8K7P - chains A and B; structure by X-ray diffraction, 2.19 A resolution.

# Chain A (and B)
Name: Lipase 2
From: Staphylococcus aureus
Notes: EC 3.1.1.3; chain B of this document is another copy of the same molecule, construct and numbering; everything in this record applies to it too
UniProt: A0A0U1MWF9 (A0A0U1MWF9_STAAU); residues -1 to 394 here correspond to UniProt positions 295-690 (UniProt number = residue number + 296)
Sequence (408 residues; numbered -13 to 394; the number before each row is that of its first residue; numbers below 1 keep their minus sign (Met-13 is residue -13)):
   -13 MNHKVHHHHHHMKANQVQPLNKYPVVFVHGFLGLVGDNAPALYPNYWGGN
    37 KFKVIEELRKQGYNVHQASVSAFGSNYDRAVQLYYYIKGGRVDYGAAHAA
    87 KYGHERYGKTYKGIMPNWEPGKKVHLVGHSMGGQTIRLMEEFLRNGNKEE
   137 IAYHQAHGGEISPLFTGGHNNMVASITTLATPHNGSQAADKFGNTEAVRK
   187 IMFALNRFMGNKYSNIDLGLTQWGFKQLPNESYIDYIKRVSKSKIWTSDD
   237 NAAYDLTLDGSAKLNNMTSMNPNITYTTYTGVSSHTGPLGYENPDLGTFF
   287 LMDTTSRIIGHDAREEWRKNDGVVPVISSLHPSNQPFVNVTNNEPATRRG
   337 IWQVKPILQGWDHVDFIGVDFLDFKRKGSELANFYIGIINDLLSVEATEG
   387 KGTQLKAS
Not modelled in the structure: -13 to 3, 386-394
Construct notes: expression tag (-13 to -2); conflict Gln68 (Glu364 in A0A0U1MWF9)
Bound ions: Mg2+ near Asp23 (its only coordinating residue here); Zn2+: Asp64, Asp236; Ca2+: Gly283, Asp348, Asp351, Asp356, Asp359
Small-molecule neighbours:
  - Petroselinic acid (4I1): Gly16, Phe17, Tyr29, Tyr32, His115, Ser116, Met117, Pro168, Ser172, Ala174, Ala175, Phe178, Gly179, Val184, Met188, Leu242, Val309, Val310, His349, Val350, Ile353
  - hexanoic acid (6NA): Leu18, Leu20, Pro26, Tyr29, Phe59, Leu191, Met195, Ile202, Leu204
  - propanoic acid (PPI): Leu18, Met288, Val309, His349, Val350
Reported in the primary citation:
  - catalytic residues: Phe17, Ser116, Met117
  - catalytic residues: Asp307, His349 (citing earlier work)
  - binding site for Petroselinic acid: Phe17, Tyr32, His115, Ser116, Ala174, Ala175, Phe178, Val309, Ile353
  - self-association interface (contacts with another copy of this molecule): Leu282, Phe286, Phe357, Leu358, Phe360

# How chain A and chain B interact
Residue-residue contacts - 5 pairs, chain A then chain B:
  Leu282(A) - Phe360(B)  hydrophobic
  Phe286(A) - Leu358(B)  hydrophobic
  Asp289(A) - Phe360(B)
  Leu358(A) - Phe286(B)  hydrophobic
  Phe360(A) - Arg293(B)
Other interface residues (no listed pair), chain A (6 interface residues in all): Phe357
Other interface residues (no listed pair), chain B (6 interface residues in all): Leu282, Phe357

# In short
Chain A and chain B each contribute 6 residues to their interface. Ligands of chain A: propanoic acid,
Petroselinic acid and hexanoic acid. Asp64(A) and Asp236(A) form the Zn2+ site. From the paper: catalytic
residues Phe17(A), Ser116(A) and Met117(A) among others; a binding site for Petroselinic acid at Phe17(A),
Tyr32(A) and His115(A) among others.
Both chains are Lipase 2 (Staphylococcus aureus). Entry 8K7P (Staphylococcus aureus lipase -PSA complex) was
determined by X-ray diffraction together with 8K7Q and 8YIB from the same study.
